PDB entry 1CAQ | X-ray diffraction, 1.80 A resolution | chain A

== Chain A ==
Name: Protein (stromelysin-1)
Organism: Homo sapiens
Notes: EC 3.4.24.17; fragment: catalytic domain
UniProtKB: P08254 (MMP3_HUMAN); residues 83-250 here correspond to UniProt positions 100-267 (UniProt number = residue number + 17)
Amino-acid sequence (168 residues; numbered 83 to 250; the number before each row is that of its first residue):
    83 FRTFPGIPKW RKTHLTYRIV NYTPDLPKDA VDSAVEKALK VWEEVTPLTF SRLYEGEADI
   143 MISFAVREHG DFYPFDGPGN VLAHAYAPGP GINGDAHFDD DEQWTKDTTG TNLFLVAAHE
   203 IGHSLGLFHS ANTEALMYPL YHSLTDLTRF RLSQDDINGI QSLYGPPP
Bound ions: Ca2+ site 1: D107, D182, E184; Ca2+ site 2: D141, G173, N175, D177; Zn2+ site 1: H151, D153, H166, H179; Ca2+ site 3: D158, G159, G161, V163, D181, E184; Zn2+ site 2: H201, H205, H211 (together with DPS)
Residues lining bound ligands: DPS (3-(1H-indol-3-yl)-2-[4-(4-phenyl-piperidin-1-yl)-benzenesulfonylamino]-propionic acid): F86, N162, V163, L164, A165, H166, A167, L197, V198, H201, E202, H205, F210, H211, E216, A217, L218, Y220, P221, L222, Y223, H224, L226, F232
Curated features (UniProtKB/Swiss-Prot):
  - active site: E202
  - binding site (Ca(2+)): D107, D141, D158, G159, G161, V163, G173, N175, D177, D181, D182, E184
  - binding site (Zn(2+)): H151, D153, H166, H179, H201, H205, H211

== Summary ==
Bound to chain A: compound DPS. D107, D182 and E184 coordinate Ca2+ site 1. D141, G173, N175 and D177 form the
Ca2+ site 2. From UniProt: active-site residue E202, 12 Ca2+-binding residues and 7 Zn2+-binding residues.
Chain A is Protein (stromelysin-1) (Homo sapiens); the structure, X-ray structure of human stromelysin
catalytic domain complexes with non-peptide inhibitors: implication for inhibitor selectivity, was determined
by X-ray diffraction (same publication as 1QIA, 1QIC, 1CIZ and 1B8Y).
